PDB entry 5VHP | electron microscopy, 7.90 A resolution (low resolution: residue-level contacts below are approximate; hydrogen-bond / salt-bridge calls are withheld) | chains D and C of the 8 polymer chains in the assembly

[Chain D]
Name: 26S proteasome regulatory subunit 6B
Source organism: Homo sapiens
Reference sequence: P43686 (PRS6B_HUMAN), isoform P43686-2; residues 145-406 here correspond to UniProt positions 114-375 (UniProt number = residue number - 31)
Sequence (262 residues; numbered 145 to 406; the number before each row is that of its first residue):
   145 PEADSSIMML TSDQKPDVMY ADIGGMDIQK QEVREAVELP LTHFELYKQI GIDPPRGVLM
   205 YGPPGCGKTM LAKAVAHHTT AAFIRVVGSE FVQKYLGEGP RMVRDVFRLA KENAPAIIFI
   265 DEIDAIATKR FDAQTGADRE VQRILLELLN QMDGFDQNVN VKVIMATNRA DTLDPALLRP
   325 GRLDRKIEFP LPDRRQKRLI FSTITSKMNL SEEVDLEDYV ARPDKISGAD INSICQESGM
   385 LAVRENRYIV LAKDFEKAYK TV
Unresolved in the structure: 145-169

[Chain C]
Name: 26S proteasome regulatory subunit 8
Source organism: Homo sapiens
Reference sequence: P62195 (PRS8_HUMAN); residue numbers follow UniProt; this construct covers 130-395
Sequence (266 residues; each row starts with the number of its first residue):
   130 KVDPLVSLMM VEKVPDSTYE MIGGLDKQIK EIKEVIELPV KHPELFEALG IAQPKGVLLY
   190 GPPGTGKTLL ARAVAHHTDC TFIRVSGSEL VQKFIGEGAR MVRELFVMAR EHAPSIIFMD
   250 EIDSIGSSRL EGGSGGDSEV QRTMLELLNQ LDGFEATKNI KVIMATNRID ILDSALLRPG
   310 RIDRKIEFPP PNEEARLDIL KIHSRKMNLT RGINLRKIAE LMPGASGAEV KGVCTEAGMY
   370 ALRERRVHVT QEDFEMAVAK VMQKDS
Unresolved in the structure: 130-153, 337-341, 395
Swiss-Prot annotation at these positions:
  - binding site (ATP): Gly190 to Thr197
  - modified residue: Lys222 (N6-acetyllysine)

[Interface between chain D and chain C]
Contacting residue pairs (9):
  Glu179(D) - Met368(C)
  Leu183(D) - Leu371(C)
  Leu190(D) - Leu371(C)
  Ile194(D) - Leu371(C)
  Lys273(D) - Lys222(C)
  Lys273(D) - Phe223(C)
  Phe275(D) - Gly225(C)
  Asp318(D) - Phe223(C)
  Pro319(D) - Leu219(C)
Also at the interface, not in a pair above, chain D (9 interface residues in all): His187
Also at the interface, not in a pair above, chain C (7 interface residues in all): Arg374

[In short]
9 residues of chain D face 7 of chain C across their interface. UniProt lists 8 ATP-binding residues on chain
C.
Chain D is 26S proteasome regulatory subunit 6B and chain C is 26S proteasome regulatory subunit 8, both from
Homo sapiens; the structure, Conformational Landscape of the p28-Bound Human Proteasome Regulatory Particle,
was determined by electron microscopy together with 5VGZ, 5VHF, 5VHH, 5VHI, 5VHJ, 5VHM and 5 further entries
from the same study.
